PDB entry 5W6G | X-ray diffraction, 2.79 A resolution | chains A and H of the 4 polymer chains in the assembly

# Chain A
Name: Hemagglutinin HA1
Organism: Influenza A virus (A/Solomon Islands/3/2006(H1N1))
UniProt: A7UPX0 (A7UPX0_9INFA); residues 5-330 here correspond to UniProt positions 18-343 (UniProt number = residue number + 13)
Chain sequence (334 residues; row label = number of the first residue in the row; numbers below 1 keep their minus sign (Ala-3 is residue -3)):
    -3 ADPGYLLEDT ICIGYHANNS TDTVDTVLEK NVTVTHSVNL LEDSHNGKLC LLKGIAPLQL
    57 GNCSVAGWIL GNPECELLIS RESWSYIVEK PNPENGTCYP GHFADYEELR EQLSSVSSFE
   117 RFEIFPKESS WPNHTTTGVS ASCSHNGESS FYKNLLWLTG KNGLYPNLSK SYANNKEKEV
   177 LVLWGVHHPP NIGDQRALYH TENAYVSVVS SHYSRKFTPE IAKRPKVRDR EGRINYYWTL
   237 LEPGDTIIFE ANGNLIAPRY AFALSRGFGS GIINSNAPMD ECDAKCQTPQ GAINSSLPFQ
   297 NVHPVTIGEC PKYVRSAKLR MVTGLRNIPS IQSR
Unresolved in the structure: -3 to 0, 327-330
Disulfide bonds: Cys46-Cys278, Cys59-Cys71, Cys94-Cys139, Cys282-Cys306
Glycans and other covalent adducts: N-acetylglucosamine (NAG) linked to Asn27, Asn58, Asn91, Asn129, Asn290
Construct notes: expression tag (-3 to 4)
Reported in the primary citation:
  - mutagenesis - K166Q: decreased binding to Fab6649
  - mutagenesis - S165N/K166Q: abolished binding to Fab6649

# Chain H
Name: 6649 antibody heavy chain
Organism: Homo sapiens
UniProt: S6B2B6 (S6B2B6_HUMAN); residues 118-230 here correspond to UniProt positions 138-250 (UniProt number = residue number + 20)
Chain sequence (230 residues; row label = number of the first residue in the row):
     1 QVQLQESGPG LVKTSETLSL TCTVSGGSIK NKDFFWAWIR QPPGKALEWI GSVFYSGGAY
    61 YNWSLRNRVT MSADTSKNQF SLKMTSVTAS DTSFYYCATS YVDNWHAGLH WFDSWGRGTL
   121 VTVSGASTKG PSVFPLAPSS KSTSGGTVAL GCLVKDYFPE PVTVSWNSGA LTSGVHTFPA
   181 VLQSSGLYSL SSVVTVPSSS LGTQTYICNV NHKPSNTKVD KRVEPKSCDK
Unresolved in the structure: 226-230
Disulfide bonds: Cys22-Cys97, Cys152-Cys208
Construct notes: conflict Gly125 (Ser145 in S6B2B6), Val148 (Ala168 in S6B2B6)

# Chain A / chain H interface
Residue-residue contacts (22):
  Glu119(A) - Asn104(H)  hydrogen bond (backbone-side chain)
  Ile120(A) - Asn104(H)
  Ile120(A) - His106(H)
  Phe121(A) - His106(H)
  Pro122(A) - His106(H)
  Ser165(A) - Trp63(H)
  Lys166(A) - His106(H)
  Ser167(A) - Tyr60(H)
  Ser167(A) - His106(H)  hydrogen bond (backbone-side chain)
  Tyr168(A) - Tyr60(H)
  Ala169(A) - Phe35(H)  hydrophobic
  Ala169(A) - Tyr60(H)  hydrogen bond (backbone-side chain)
  Asn170(A) - Phe54(H)
  Asn171(A) - Lys32(H)
  Asn171(A) - Phe35(H)
  Asn171(A) - Phe54(H)
  Asn171(A) - Val102(H)
  Asn171(A) - Asp103(H)  hydrogen bond (side chain-backbone)
  Glu173(A) - Lys32(H)
  Glu173(A) - Tyr55(H)  hydrogen bond
  Gly240(A) - Ser56(H)  hydrogen bond (backbone-side chain)
  Thr242(A) - Gly58(H)
Other interface residues (no listed pair), chain A (17 interface residues in all): Ser125, Ser126, Lys172
Other interface residues (no listed pair), chain H (14 interface residues in all): Ala59, Ala107
From the paper, about this interface:
  - epitope / paratope residues, chain A: Ser165(A)

# Summary
17 residues of chain A face 14 of chain H across their interface; the contacts include 6 hydrogen bonds. Polar
contacts include Glu119(A)-Asn104(H), Ser167(A)-His106(H) and Ala169(A)-Tyr60(H). N-acetylglucosamine is
covalently linked to Asn27(A), Asn58(A), Asn91(A), Asn129(A) and Asn290(A). From the paper: K166Q of chain A
reduces binding to Fab6649; the epitope/paratope residue Ser165(A).
Chain A is Hemagglutinin HA1 (Influenza A virus (A/Solomon Islands/3/2006(H1N1))) and chain H is 6649 antibody
heavy chain (Homo sapiens); the structure, Human antibody 6649 in complex with influenza hemagglutinin H1
Solomon Islands, was determined by X-ray diffraction.
